Entry 8FCC (X-ray diffraction, 2.57 A resolution); this record covers chains A and B.

# Chain A
Name: p66 RT
From: HIV whole-genome vector AA1305#18
Notes: EC 2.7.7.49, 2.7.7.7, 3.1.26.13, 3.1.13.2
Reference sequence: P04585 (POL_HV1H2); residues 1-560 here correspond to UniProt positions 588-1147 (UniProt number = residue number + 587)
Amino-acid sequence (560 residues; row label = number of the first residue in the row):
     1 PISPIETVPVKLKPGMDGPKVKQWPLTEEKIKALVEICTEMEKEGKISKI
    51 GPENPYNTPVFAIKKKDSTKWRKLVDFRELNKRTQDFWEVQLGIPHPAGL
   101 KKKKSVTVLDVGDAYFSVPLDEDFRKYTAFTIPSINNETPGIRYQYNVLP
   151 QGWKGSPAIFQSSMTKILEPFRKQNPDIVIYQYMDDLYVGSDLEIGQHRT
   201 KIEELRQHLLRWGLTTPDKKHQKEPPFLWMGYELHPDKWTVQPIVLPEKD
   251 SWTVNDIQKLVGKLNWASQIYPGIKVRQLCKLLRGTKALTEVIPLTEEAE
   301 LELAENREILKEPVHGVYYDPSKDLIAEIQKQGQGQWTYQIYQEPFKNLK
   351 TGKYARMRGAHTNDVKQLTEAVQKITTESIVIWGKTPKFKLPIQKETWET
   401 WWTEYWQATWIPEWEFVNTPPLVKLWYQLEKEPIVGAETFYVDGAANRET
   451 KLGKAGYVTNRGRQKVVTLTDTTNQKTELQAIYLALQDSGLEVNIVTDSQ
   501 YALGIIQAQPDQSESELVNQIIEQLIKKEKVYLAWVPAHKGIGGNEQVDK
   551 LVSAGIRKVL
Disordered / not traced: 65-67, 113, 218-222, 553-560
Ligand contacts: YO9 (4-[(9-{4-[(E)-2-cyanoethenyl]-2,6-dimethylphenyl}-8-oxo-8,9-dihydro-7H-purin-2-yl)amino]benzonitrile): Pro-95, Leu-100, Lys-101, Lys-102, Lys-103, Val-106, Val-179, Ile-180, Tyr-181, Tyr-183, Tyr-188, Pro-225, Phe-227, Leu-228, Trp-229, Leu-234, His-235, Pro-236, Tyr-318
What the authors report for this chain:
  - binding site for YO9: Lys-101, Tyr-181
  - conformationally variable residues (order/disorder transition, side-chain flip): Tyr-181, Asp-185, Tyr-188, Pro-217 to Gln-222

# Chain B
Name: p51 RT
From: HIV whole-genome vector AA1305#18
Reference sequence: P04585 (POL_HV1H2); residues 1-440 here correspond to UniProt positions 588-1027 (UniProt number = residue number + 587)
Amino-acid sequence (440 residues; each row starts with the number of its first residue):
     1 PISPIETVPVKLKPGMDGPKVKQWPLTEEKIKALVEICTEMEKEGKISKI
    51 GPENPYNTPVFAIKKKDSTKWRKLVDFRELNKRTQDFWEVQLGIPHPAGL
   101 KKKKSVTVLDVGDAYFSVPLDEDFRKYTAFTIPSINNETPGIRYQYNVLP
   151 QGWKGSPAIFQSSMTKILEPFRKQNPDIVIYQYMDDLYVGSDLEIGQHRT
   201 KIEELRQHLLRWGLTTPDKKHQKEPPFLWMGYELHPDKWTVQPIVLPEKD
   251 SWTVNDIQKLVGKLNWASQIYPGIKVRQLCKLLRGTKALTEVIPLTEEAE
   301 LELAENREILKEPVHGVYYDPSKDLIAEIQKQGQGQWTYQIYQEPFKNLK
   351 TGKYARMRGAHTNDVKQLTEAVQKITTESIVIWGKTPKFKLPIQKETWET
   401 WWTEYWQATWIPEWEFVNTPPLVKLWYQLEKEPIVGAETF
Disordered / not traced: 1-5, 66-68, 216-231, 357-361, 430-440
What the authors report for this chain:
  - binding site for YO9: Glu-138

# Chain A / chain B interface
Contacting residue pairs (113; chain A residue first):
  Val-8(A) / Glu-53(B)
  Pro-9(A) / Glu-53(B)
  Gln-85(A) / Glu-53(B)  hydrogen bond (side chain-backbone)
  Asp-86(A) / Lys-20(B)  salt bridge
  Asp-86(A) / Glu-53(B)
  Asp-86(A) / Pro-55(B)
  Phe-87(A) / Pro-52(B)
  Phe-87(A) / Glu-53(B)
  Phe-87(A) / Pro-55(B)
  Trp-88(A) / Pro-52(B)  hydrogen bond (backbone-backbone)
  Trp-88(A) / Asn-54(B)
  Trp-88(A) / Pro-55(B)
  Trp-88(A) / Tyr-56(B)
  Trp-88(A) / Asn-57(B)
  Trp-88(A) / Thr-131(B)
  Trp-88(A) / Arg-143(B)
  Gly-93(A) / Asn-137(B)
  Pro-95(A) / Asn-136(B)
  Pro-95(A) / Asn-137(B)
  His-96(A) / Asn-136(B)  hydrogen bond (backbone-side chain)
  Gly-99(A) / Asn-136(B)
  Gly-99(A) / Glu-138(B)
  Leu-100(A) / Glu-138(B)
  Ala-158(A) / Pro-52(B)
  Ser-162(A) / Pro-52(B)
  Arg-358(A) / Gln-394(B)
  Arg-358(A) / Glu-396(B)  salt bridge
  Glu-370(A) / Gln-394(B)
  Gln-373(A) / Gln-394(B)
  Gln-373(A) / Glu-396(B)
  Gln-373(A) / Thr-397(B)
  Gln-373(A) / Thr-400(B)  hydrogen bond
  Thr-376(A) / Thr-400(B)
  Thr-377(A) / Thr-400(B)
  Ile-380(A) / Leu-26(B)
  Ile-380(A) / Thr-27(B)
  Val-381(A) / Pro-25(B)  hydrophobic
  Val-381(A) / Ile-135(B)
  Val-381(A) / Asn-136(B)  hydrogen bond (backbone-backbone)
  Ile-382(A) / Ile-135(B)
  Ile-382(A) / Asn-136(B)
  Trp-383(A) / Ile-135(B)
  Gly-384(A) / Thr-27(B)
  Gly-384(A) / Glu-28(B)  hydrogen bond (backbone-backbone)
  Gly-384(A) / Ile-135(B)
  Trp-402(A) / Lys-331(B)  hydrogen bond (backbone-side chain)
  Glu-404(A) / Lys-424(B)
  Tyr-405(A) / Lys-331(B)  hydrogen bond (backbone-side chain)
  Trp-406(A) / Lys-331(B)
  Trp-406(A) / Asn-418(B)
  Trp-406(A) / Thr-419(B)
  Trp-406(A) / Lys-424(B)
  Gln-407(A) / Lys-331(B)  hydrogen bond (backbone-side chain)
  Gln-407(A) / Asp-364(B)
  Gln-407(A) / Pro-392(B)
  Gln-407(A) / Ile-393(B)  hydrogen bond (side chain-backbone)
  Gln-407(A) / Val-417(B)
  Ala-408(A) / Trp-337(B)  hydrophobic
  Ala-408(A) / Asp-364(B)
  Ala-408(A) / Pro-392(B)  hydrogen bond (backbone-backbone)
  Ala-408(A) / Ile-393(B)
  Thr-409(A) / Asp-364(B)  hydrogen bond (backbone-side chain)
  Trp-410(A) / Thr-362(B)
  Trp-410(A) / Asn-363(B)
  Trp-410(A) / Val-365(B)  hydrophobic
  Trp-410(A) / Trp-401(B)
  Trp-410(A) / Tyr-405(B)
  Pro-412(A) / Trp-401(B)
  Glu-432(A) / Asn-255(B)  hydrogen bond
  Glu-432(A) / Lys-259(B)  salt bridge
  Pro-433(A) / Asn-255(B)
  Pro-433(A) / Leu-289(B)  hydrophobic
  Val-435(A) / Thr-290(B)
  Thr-439(A) / Ala-288(B)
  Thr-439(A) / Leu-289(B)  hydrogen bond (side chain-backbone)
  Tyr-441(A) / Val-254(B)
  Tyr-441(A) / Gln-258(B)  hydrogen bond
  Tyr-441(A) / Lys-287(B)  hydrogen bond (side chain-backbone)
  Tyr-441(A) / Leu-289(B)
  Val-458(A) / Thr-286(B)
  Thr-459(A) / Thr-286(B)  hydrogen bond (backbone-side chain)
  Asn-460(A) / Thr-286(B)
  Asn-460(A) / Lys-287(B)
  Asn-460(A) / Ala-288(B)
  Asn-494(A) / Leu-289(B)
  Val-496(A) / Leu-289(B)  hydrophobic
  Gln-500(A) / Leu-422(B)
  Gln-500(A) / Trp-426(B)
  Leu-503(A) / Pro-421(B)  hydrophobic
  Gly-504(A) / Pro-421(B)
  Gln-507(A) / Pro-421(B)
  Tyr-532(A) / Asn-255(B)  hydrogen bond
  Tyr-532(A) / Leu-289(B)  hydrophobic
  Trp-535(A) / Gly-262(B)
  Trp-535(A) / Leu-422(B)  hydrophobic
  Trp-535(A) / Trp-426(B)  hydrophobic
  Val-536(A) / Gln-258(B)
  Pro-537(A) / Gly-262(B)
  Pro-537(A) / Asn-265(B)
  Lys-540(A) / Asn-265(B)
  Lys-540(A) / Cys-280(B)  hydrogen bond (backbone-side chain)
  Gly-541(A) / Cys-280(B)
  Gly-541(A) / Leu-283(B)
  Gly-541(A) / Arg-284(B)
  Ile-542(A) / Cys-280(B)  hydrophobic
  Ile-542(A) / Leu-283(B)
  Gly-543(A) / Leu-283(B)  hydrogen bond (backbone-backbone)
  Gly-543(A) / Arg-284(B)
  Gly-543(A) / Gly-285(B)
  Gly-544(A) / Gly-285(B)  hydrogen bond (backbone-backbone)
  Gly-544(A) / Thr-286(B)
  Gln-547(A) / Gly-285(B)  hydrogen bond (side chain-backbone)
  Gln-547(A) / Thr-286(B)
Also at the interface, not in a pair above, chain A (67 interface residues in all): Leu-92, Ile-94, Ile-159, Thr-165, Glu-169, Tyr-181, Thr-386, Thr-403, Ile-434, Ala-534, Glu-546
Also at the interface, not in a pair above, chain B (60 interface residues in all): Lys-22, Trp-24, Lys-49, Pro-140, Val-261, Val-276, Leu-368

# In short
67 residues of chain A and 60 residues of chain B are in contact, with 22 hydrogen bonds and 3 salt bridges.
Polar contacts include Asp-86(A)/Lys-20(B), Arg-358(A)/Glu-396(B) and Glu-432(A)/Lys-259(B). Ligands of chain
A: compound YO9. The paper reports a binding site for YO9 at Lys-101(A), Tyr-181(A) and Glu-138(B);
conformational variability at Tyr-181(A), Asp-185(A) and Tyr-188(A) among others.
Chain A is p66 RT and chain B is p51 RT, both from HIV whole-genome vector AA1305#18; the structure, HIV-1
Reverse Transcriptase in complex with 5-membered bicyclic core NNRTI, was determined by X-ray diffraction
(same publication as 8FCD and 8FCE).
